PDB entry 1XPR | X-ray diffraction, 3.15 A resolution | chains G and A

# Chain G
Molecule: 8-nt RNA strand
Sequence (8 nucleotides; each row starts with the number of its first residue; numbers below 1 keep their minus sign (C-4 is residue -4)):
    -4 CUCUCUCU
Unresolved in the structure: -4 to 0, 3

# Chain A
Molecule: Rho transcription termination factor
From: Escherichia coli
Reference sequence: P22869 (MEMA_METCA); numbering as in UniProt (aligned over 1-419)
Amino-acid sequence (419 residues; each row starts with the number of its first residue):
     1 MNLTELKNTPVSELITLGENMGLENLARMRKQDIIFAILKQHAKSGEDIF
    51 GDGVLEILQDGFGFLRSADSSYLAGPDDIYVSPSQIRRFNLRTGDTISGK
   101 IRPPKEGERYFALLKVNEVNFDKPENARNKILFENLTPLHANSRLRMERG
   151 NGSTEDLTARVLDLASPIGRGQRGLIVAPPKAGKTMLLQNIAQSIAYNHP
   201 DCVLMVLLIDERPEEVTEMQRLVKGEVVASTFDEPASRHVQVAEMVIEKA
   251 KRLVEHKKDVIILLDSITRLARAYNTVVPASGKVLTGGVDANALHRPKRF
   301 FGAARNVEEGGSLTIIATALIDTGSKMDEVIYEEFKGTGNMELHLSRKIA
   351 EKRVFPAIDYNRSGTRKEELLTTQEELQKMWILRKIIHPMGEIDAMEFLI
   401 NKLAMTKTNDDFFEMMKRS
Unresolved in the structure: 127-128, 148-151, 281-283, 418-419
Metal / ion sites: Mg2+: Thr185 (together with ATP-gamma-S)
Small-molecule neighbours: ATP-gamma-S (AGS; phosphothiophosphoric acid-adenylate ester): Thr158, Pro180, Lys181, Ala182, Gly183, Lys184, Thr185, Met186, Arg212, Glu215, Phe355, Pro356
What the authors report for this chain:
  - binding site for 5a-formylbicyclomycin: Arg269, Lys336
  - mutagenesis - M219K, G337S: increased binding to ssRNA (citing earlier work)
  - catalytic residues: Glu211 (citing earlier work)

# How chain G and chain A interact
Residue-residue contacts - 10 pairs, chain G then chain A:
  U1(G) - Tyr80(A)  hydrogen bond to the sugar
  U1(G) - Pro83(A)  phosphate contact
  U1(G) - Arg102(A)  hydrogen bond to the base
  U1(G) - Lys105(A)  hydrogen bond to the base
  U1(G) - Glu108(A)  base contact
  C2(G) - Phe62(A)  sugar contact
  C2(G) - Phe64(A)  base contact
  C2(G) - Tyr80(A)  phosphate contact
  C2(G) - Arg109(A)  hydrogen bond to the sugar
  C2(G) - Tyr110(A)  base contact
Other interface residues (no listed pair), chain A (12 interface residues in all): Arg66, Ser82, Ala112

# In short
Chain G and chain A form an interface of 2 and 12 residues respectively, with 4 hydrogen bonds. Polar pairs
include U1(G)-Arg102(A), U1(G)-Lys105(A) and U1(G)-Tyr80(A). Chain A binds ATP-gamma-S. From the paper: the
catalytic residue Glu211(A); M219K and G337S of chain A increase binding to ssRNA.
Here chain G is an 8-nt RNA strand and chain A is Rho transcription termination factor (Escherichia coli).
Entry 1XPR (Structural mechanism of inhibition of the Rho transcription termination factor by the antibiotic
5a-formylbicyclomycin (FB)) was determined by X-ray diffraction (same publication as 1XPO and 1XPU).
